5XQW - chains L and H; structure by X-ray diffraction, 2.20 A resolution.

# Chain L
Molecule: Fab fragment of catalytic antibody 7B9, light chain
From: Mus musculus
Notes: antibody fragment or engineered binder
Chain sequence (211 residues; each row starts with the number of its first residue):
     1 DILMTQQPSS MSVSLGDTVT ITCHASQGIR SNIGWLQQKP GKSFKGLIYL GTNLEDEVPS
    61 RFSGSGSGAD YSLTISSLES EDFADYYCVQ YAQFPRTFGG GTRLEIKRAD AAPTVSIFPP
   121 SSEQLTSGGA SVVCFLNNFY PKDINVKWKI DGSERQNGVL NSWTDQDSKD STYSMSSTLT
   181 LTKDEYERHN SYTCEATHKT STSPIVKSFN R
Disulfides: Cys-23/Cys-88, Cys-134/Cys-194
Ligand contacts: 8EU (ethyl-[(4-nitrophenyl)methoxy]phosphinic acid): Leu-36, Val-89, Tyr-91, Arg-96, Phe-98

# Chain H
Molecule: Fab fragment of catalytic antibody 7B9, heavy chain
From: Mus musculus
Notes: antibody fragment or engineered binder
Chain sequence (217 residues; numbered 1 to 212 plus 5 insertion-coded residues; the number before each row is that of its first residue; a row labelled like 82A-82C holds insertion residues (82A, then the next letters in order)):
     1 EVQLQQSGPE LEKPGASVKI SCKASGYSFT DYNMNWVKQS NGKCLEWIGN ID
   52A P
    53 YYGSTKYNQK FEDKATLTVD KSSSTAYMQL
82A-82C KSL
    83 TSEDSAIYYC VRSNKYTG
  100A S
   101 VYWGQGTTLT VSSAKTTPPS VYPLAPGCGD TTGSSVTLGC LVKGYFPESV TVTWNSGSLS
   161 SSVHTFPALL QSGLYTMSSS VTVPSSTWPS QTVTCSVAHP ASSTTVDKKL EP
Not modelled in the structure: 128-131, 158-160
Disulfides: Cys-22/Cys-92, Cys-140/Cys-195
Ligand contacts: 8EU (ethyl-[(4-nitrophenyl)methoxy]phosphinic acid): Asn-33, Asn-35, Val-37, Trp-47, Val-93, Ser-95, Asn-96, Lys-97, Gly-100, Val-101, Trp-103

# Interface between chain L and chain H
Pairs across the interface - 72 pairs, chain L then chain H:
  Leu-36(L) with Val-101(H), hydrophobic; Trp-103(H)
  Gln-38(L) with Gln-39(H), hydrogen bond; Tyr-91(H), hydrogen bond
  Ser-43(L) with Tyr-91(H); Gly-104(H), hydrogen bond (side chain-backbone); Gln-105(H)
  Phe-44(L) with Gln-39(H); Leu-45(H), hydrophobic; Tyr-91(H); Trp-103(H), hydrophobic
  Tyr-49(L) with Thr-99(H)
  Leu-50(L) with Thr-99(H)
  Glu-55(L) with Ser-100A(H), hydrogen bond; Val-101(H), hydrogen bond (side chain-backbone)
  Tyr-87(L) with Gln-39(H); Gly-42(H); Lys-43(H); Leu-45(H), hydrophobic
  Tyr-91(L) with Thr-99(H), hydrogen bond (side chain-backbone); Gly-100(H)
  Phe-94(L) with Trp-47(H), hydrophobic; Asn-50(H); Lys-58(H)
  Pro-95(L) with Trp-47(H), hydrophobic; Asn-60(H)
  Arg-96(L) with Trp-47(H)
  Phe-98(L) with Val-37(H), hydrophobic; Leu-45(H); Trp-47(H)
  Gly-100(L) with Lys-43(H)
  Arg-103(L) with Lys-43(H)
  Ser-116(L) with Thr-137(H)
  Phe-118(L) with Leu-124(H); Ala-125(H); Pro-126(H); Thr-137(H)
  Pro-119(L) with Ala-125(H); Gly-127(H)
  Ser-121(L) with Tyr-122(H); Pro-123(H)
  Glu-123(L) with Tyr-122(H); Pro-123(H); Lys-208(H), salt bridge
  Gln-124(L) with Tyr-122(H)
  Ser-127(L) with Tyr-122(H)
  Ser-131(L) with Leu-141(H)
  Val-133(L) with Leu-124(H), hydrophobic
  Phe-135(L) with Leu-124(H), hydrophobic; Thr-137(H); Leu-138(H); Gly-139(H); Phe-166(H), hydrophobic; Ser-178(H); Ser-179(H); Ser-180(H)
  Asn-137(L) with His-164(H); Phe-166(H); Ser-180(H), hydrogen bond
  Asn-138(L) with His-164(H), hydrogen bond
  Asn-161(L) with Leu-169(H)
  Ser-162(L) with Phe-166(H); Pro-167(H), hydrogen bond (side chain-backbone)
  Trp-163(L) with Pro-167(H)
  Thr-164(L) with Thr-165(H); Phe-166(H)
  Asp-167(L) with His-164(H)
  Ser-174(L) with His-164(H), hydrogen bond; Phe-166(H)
  Met-175(L) with Phe-166(H), hydrophobic
  Ser-176(L) with Phe-166(H); Ser-178(H), hydrogen bond
Other interface residues (no listed pair), chain L (41 interface residues in all): Ser-9, Gly-46, Asp-85, Gly-101, Thr-102, Leu-160
Other interface residues (no listed pair), chain H (39 interface residues in all): Glu-46, Lys-143, Gln-171

# In short
Chain L and chain H form an interface of 41 and 39 residues respectively; the contacts include 11 hydrogen
bonds and 1 salt bridge. Polar pairs include Glu-123(L)/Lys-208(H), Gln-38(L)/Gln-39(H) and
Gln-38(L)/Tyr-91(H). Compound 8EU is bound between chain L and chain H.
Chain L is Fab fragment of catalytic antibody 7B9, light chain and chain H is Fab fragment of catalytic
antibody 7B9, heavy chain, both from Mus musculus; the structure, Catalytic antibody 7B9, was determined by
X-ray diffraction.
